Entry 6D64 (X-ray diffraction, 1.70 A resolution); this record covers chains A and B.

# Chain A
Protein: T-cell surface glycoprotein CD1b
From: Homo sapiens
UniProt: P29016 (CD1B_HUMAN); residues 2-278 here correspond to UniProt positions 20-296 (UniProt number = residue number + 18)
Amino-acid sequence (300 residues; row label = number of the first residue in the row):
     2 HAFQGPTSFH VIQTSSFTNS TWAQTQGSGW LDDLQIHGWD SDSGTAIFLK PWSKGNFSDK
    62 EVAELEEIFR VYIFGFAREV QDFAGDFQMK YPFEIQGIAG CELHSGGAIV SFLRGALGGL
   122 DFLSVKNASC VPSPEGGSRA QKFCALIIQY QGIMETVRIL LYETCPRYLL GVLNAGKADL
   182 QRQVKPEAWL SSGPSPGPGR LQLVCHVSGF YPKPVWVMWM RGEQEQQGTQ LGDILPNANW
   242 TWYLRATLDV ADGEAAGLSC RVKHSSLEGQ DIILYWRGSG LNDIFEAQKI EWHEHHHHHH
Disordered / not traced: 2-3, 286-301
Differences from the reference sequence: expression tag (279-301)
Swiss-Prot annotation at these positions:
  - glycosylation (N-linked (GlcNAc...) asparagine): N20, N57, N128, N240
Disulfide bonds: C102-C166, C131-C145, C206-C261
Glycans and other covalent adducts: glycan linked to N20, N57; N-acetylglucosamine (NAG) linked to N128
Residues lining bound ligands: tetracosyl octadecanoate (CUY): V12, I13, Q14, G28, S29, G30, H38, G39, W40, A47, F49, V63, E67, F70, Y73, I74, F77, E80, V81, F84, A85, F88, M90, I96, Q97, G98, I99, A100, L114, R115, G116, A117, L118, F123, L124, R140, F144, L147, I148, Y151

# Chain B
Protein: Beta-2-microglobulin
From: Homo sapiens
UniProt: P61769 (B2MG_HUMAN); residues 3-101 here correspond to UniProt positions 21-119 (UniProt number = residue number + 18)
Amino-acid sequence (101 residues; numbered 1 to 101; the number before each row is that of its first residue):
     1 PKIQRTPKIQ VYSRHPAENG KSNFLNCYVS GFHPSDIEVD LLKNGERIEK VEHSDLSFSK
    61 DWSFYLLYYT EFTPTEKDEY ACRVNHVTLS QPKIVKWDRD M
Disordered / not traced: 101
Differences from the reference sequence: expression tag (1-2)
Swiss-Prot annotation at these positions:
  - modified residue: Q4 (Pyrrolidone carboxylic acid)
  - glycosylation: I3 (N-linked (Glc) (glycation) isoleucine), K21 (N-linked (Glc) (glycation) lysine), K43 (N-linked (Glc) (glycation) lysine), K50 (N-linked (Glc) (glycation) lysine), K60 (N-linked (Glc) (glycation) lysine), K93 (N-linked (Glc) (glycation) lysine), K96 (N-linked (Glc) (glycation) lysine)
Disulfide bonds: C27-C82

# Interface between chain A and chain B
Pairs across the interface - 57 pairs, chain A then chain B:
  I13(A) with L56(B); S57(B); F58(B), hydrophobic
  Q14(A) with F58(B)
  T15(A) with L56(B); F58(B); F64(B)
  S17(A) with S35(B)
  Q27(A) with L56(B)
  S29(A) with L56(B)
  W31(A) with L56(B); S57(B)
  Q36(A) with D55(B), hydrogen bond
  E95(A) with H33(B); P34(B); S35(B), hydrogen bond; F64(B)
  Q97(A) with H33(B), hydrogen bond; F58(B); W62(B), hydrogen bond (side chain-backbone); F64(B)
  G98(A) with F58(B)
  I99(A) with W62(B), hydrophobic
  R115(A) with K60(B); W62(B)
  G116(A) with W62(B)
  A117(A) with W62(B), hydrophobic
  L118(A) with P1(B)
  G119(A) with P1(B); H33(B)
  G120(A) with R5(B), hydrogen bond (backbone-side chain); H33(B), hydrogen bond (backbone-side chain); D61(B); W62(B)
  D122(A) with W62(B), hydrogen bond
  E188(A) with R14(B), salt bridge; H15(B), salt bridge; P16(B)
  W190(A) with H15(B); P16(B)
  S192(A) with R99(B)
  S193(A) with D100(B)
  S209(A) with R14(B), hydrogen bond (side chain-backbone)
  G210(A) with R14(B)
  D234(A) with K8(B), salt bridge
  L236(A) with Q10(B); Y12(B); Y28(B), hydrophobic
  P237(A) with Y12(B), hydrogen bond (backbone-side chain); Y28(B), hydrophobic; L67(B)
  N238(A) with R14(B); N26(B), hydrogen bond; L67(B)
  A239(A) with L67(B); Y69(B)
  Y244(A) with Y12(B), hydrophobic
Interface residues without a listed pair, chain A (36 interface residues in all): D34, G39, L121, R140, T242
Interface residues without a listed pair, chain B (28 interface residues in all): I3, S13, Y65

# Summary
Chain A and chain B form an interface of 36 and 28 residues respectively, with 10 hydrogen bonds and 3 salt
bridges. Among the polar pairs are E188(A)-R14(B), E188(A)-H15(B) and D234(A)-K8(B). Chain A binds tetracosyl
octadecanoate. N-acetylglucosamine is covalently linked to N128(A).
Chain A is T-cell surface glycoprotein CD1b and chain B is Beta-2-microglobulin, both from Homo sapiens; the
structure, Crystal Structure of Human CD1b in Complex with POPC, was determined by X-ray diffraction (same
publication as 6CUG and 6CUH).
